6RE3 - chains 1 and 7 of the 31 polymer chains in the assembly; structure by electron microscopy, 3.30 A resolution.

# Chain 1
Protein: ATP synthase associated protein ASA1
Organism: Polytomella sp. Pringsheim 198.80
UniProt: Q85JD5 (Q85JD5_9CHLO); numbering as in UniProt (aligned over 1-618)
Chain sequence (618 residues; row label = number of the first residue in the row):
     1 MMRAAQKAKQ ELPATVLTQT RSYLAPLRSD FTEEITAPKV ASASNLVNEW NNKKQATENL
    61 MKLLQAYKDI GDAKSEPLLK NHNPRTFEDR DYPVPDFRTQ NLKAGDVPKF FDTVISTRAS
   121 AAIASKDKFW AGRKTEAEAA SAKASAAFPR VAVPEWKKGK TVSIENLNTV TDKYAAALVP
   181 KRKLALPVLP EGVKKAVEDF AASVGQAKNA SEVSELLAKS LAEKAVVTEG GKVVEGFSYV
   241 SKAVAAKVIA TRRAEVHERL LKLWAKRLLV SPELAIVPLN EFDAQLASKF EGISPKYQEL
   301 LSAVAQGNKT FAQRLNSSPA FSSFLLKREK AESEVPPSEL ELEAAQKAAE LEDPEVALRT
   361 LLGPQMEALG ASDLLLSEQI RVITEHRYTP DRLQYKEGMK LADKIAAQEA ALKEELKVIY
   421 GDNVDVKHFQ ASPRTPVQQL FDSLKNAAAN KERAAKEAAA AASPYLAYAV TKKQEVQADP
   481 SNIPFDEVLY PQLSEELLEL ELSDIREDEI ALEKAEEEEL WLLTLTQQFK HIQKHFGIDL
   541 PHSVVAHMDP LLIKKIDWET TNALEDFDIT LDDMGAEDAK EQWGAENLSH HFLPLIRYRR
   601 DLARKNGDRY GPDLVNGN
Disordered / not traced: 1-22, 618

# Chain 7
Protein: Mitochondrial ATP synthase associated protein ASA7
Organism: Polytomella sp. Pringsheim 198.80
UniProt: D8V7I2 (D8V7I2_9CHLO); residue numbers follow UniProt; this construct covers 1-190
Chain sequence (190 residues; numbered 1 to 190; the number before each row is that of its first residue):
     1 MSSVRAGVEA GRRDLTTFTF SGLQDAPVAA LSGSIKLNVA AKAGKAEVTV AAGAAKAATQ
    61 VSAAALRKLS GSKISLAEVA RISVLHSSIQ NYLLSLSNER YQLLSQWPDF TTMYGKDFYY
   121 RAHPEDLKKF YDAADEYYKL YETVTEFDSL SALASQVVPN YAARRRSTVH PAIGSTVADG
   181 AFTNFLLSKQ
Disordered / not traced: 1-14

# Interface between chain 1 and chain 7
Pairs across the interface (99; chain 1 residue first):
  Y23(1) - R81(7)
  Y23(1) - I82(7)
  Y23(1) - S151(7)
  Y23(1) - S155(7)  hydrogen bond (backbone-side chain)
  L24(1) - S155(7)
  A25(1) - S155(7)
  A25(1) - P159(7)  hydrophobic
  P26(1) - P159(7)
  R28(1) - P159(7)
  R28(1) - N160(7)
  R28(1) - A163(7)
  R28(1) - R166(7)
  D30(1) - R166(7)  salt bridge
  F31(1) - R166(7)
  F31(1) - T168(7)
  T32(1) - A163(7)  hydrogen bond (side chain-backbone)
  T32(1) - R164(7)
  T32(1) - R166(7)  hydrogen bond (backbone-backbone)
  T32(1) - S167(7)  hydrogen bond (backbone-side chain)
  T32(1) - T168(7)  hydrogen bond (backbone-backbone)
  I35(1) - I173(7)  hydrophobic
  I35(1) - G174(7)
  T36(1) - R164(7)
  P38(1) - R164(7)
  V47(1) - L103(7)  hydrophobic
  W50(1) - R100(7)
  W50(1) - L103(7)  hydrophobic
  W50(1) - L104(7)  hydrophobic
  W50(1) - W107(7)
  W50(1) - L140(7)  hydrophobic
  K53(1) - W107(7)
  K53(1) - E136(7)  salt bridge
  K53(1) - L140(7)
  K54(1) - Q106(7)  hydrogen bond (side chain-backbone)
  K54(1) - W107(7)
  T57(1) - W107(7)
  T57(1) - A133(7)
  L60(1) - K129(7)
  L60(1) - F130(7)
  M61(1) - P108(7)
  M61(1) - D109(7)
  M61(1) - F110(7)  hydrophobic
  M61(1) - M113(7)
  M61(1) - F130(7)  hydrophobic
  L63(1) - D126(7)
  L64(1) - A122(7)  hydrophobic
  L64(1) - F130(7)  hydrophobic
  Q65(1) - M113(7)
  Q65(1) - F118(7)
  Y67(1) - R121(7)
  Y67(1) - A122(7)  hydrophobic
  Y67(1) - H123(7)
  Y67(1) - D126(7)  hydrogen bond
  K68(1) - D117(7)  salt bridge
  K68(1) - F118(7)
  K68(1) - R121(7)
  G71(1) - R121(7)
  E76(1) - R121(7)  hydrogen bond (backbone-side chain)
  P77(1) - R121(7)
  L78(1) - Y120(7)
  L78(1) - R121(7)
  L79(1) - Y120(7)  hydrophobic
  H82(1) - Y120(7)  hydrogen bond (side chain-backbone)
  H82(1) - A122(7)
  W130(1) - R121(7)
  W130(1) - A122(7)
  W130(1) - H123(7)  hydrogen bond (backbone-side chain)
  K134(1) - H123(7)
  K134(1) - D126(7)  salt bridge
  K134(1) - K129(7)
  F148(1) - M113(7)  hydrophobic
  P149(1) - P108(7)
  P149(1) - D109(7)  hydrogen bond (backbone-backbone)
  R150(1) - S105(7)
  R150(1) - Q106(7)  hydrogen bond (side chain-backbone)
  R150(1) - W107(7)
  R150(1) - P108(7)
  V151(1) - W107(7)  hydrogen bond (backbone-backbone)
  V151(1) - P108(7)
  V151(1) - D109(7)
  V151(1) - Y137(7)
  V153(1) - S105(7)
  V153(1) - Y137(7)
  V153(1) - Y141(7)  hydrophobic
  P154(1) - Y101(7)  hydrogen bond (backbone-side chain)
  P154(1) - Y141(7)
  W156(1) - N98(7)  hydrogen bond (backbone-side chain)
  W156(1) - Y101(7)  hydrophobic
  W156(1) - Q102(7)  hydrogen bond (backbone-side chain)
  W156(1) - F147(7)  hydrophobic
  K157(1) - N98(7)  hydrogen bond (backbone-side chain)
  K158(1) - S95(7)
  K158(1) - N98(7)
  D486(1) - K116(7)  salt bridge
  Y490(1) - G115(7)
  Y490(1) - K116(7)  hydrogen bond (side chain-backbone)
  Y490(1) - D117(7)
  L493(1) - K116(7)
  L493(1) - Y120(7)  hydrophobic
Also at the interface, not in a pair above, chain 1 (50 interface residues in all): E33, A37, L46, N51, E58, D72, A131
Also at the interface, not in a pair above, chain 7 (57 interface residues in all): H86, L94, S97, E99, T112, Y119, P124, L127, V144, A152, V169, S175, A178

# Overview
The interface between chain 1 and chain 7 involves 50 residues on one side and 57 on the other; the contacts
include 18 hydrogen bonds and 5 salt bridges. Among the polar pairs are D30(1)-R166(7), K53(1)-E136(7) and
K68(1)-D117(7).
Chain 1 is ATP synthase associated protein ASA1 and chain 7 is Mitochondrial ATP synthase associated protein
ASA7, both from Polytomella sp. Pringsheim 198.80; the structure, Cryo-EM structure of Polytomella F-ATP
synthase, Rotary substate 2B, monomer-masked refinement, was determined by electron microscopy together with
6RD4, 6RD5, 6RD6, 6RD7, 6RD8, 6RD9 and 46 further entries from the same study.
